PDB entry 2RKZ | X-ray diffraction, 2.00 A resolution | chains A and M

# Chain A
Molecule: Fibronectin
Organism: Homo sapiens
Reference sequence: P02751 (FINC_HUMAN); residues 62-151 here correspond to UniProt positions 93-182 (UniProt number = residue number + 31)
Chain sequence (90 residues; numbered 62 to 151; the number before each row is that of its first residue):
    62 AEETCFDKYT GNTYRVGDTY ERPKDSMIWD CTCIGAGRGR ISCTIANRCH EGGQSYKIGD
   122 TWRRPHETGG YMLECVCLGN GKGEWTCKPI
Unresolved in the structure: 62
UniProt features mapped onto this chain:
  - region: Cys92 to His111 (Required for binding to LILRB4)
Disulfides: Cys66-Cys94, Cys92-Cys104, Cys110-Cys138, Cys136-Cys148
Ligand contacts: succinic acid (SIN): Arg125, Pro126, His127, Glu128, Thr129, Leu134

# Chain M
Molecule: peptide from Fibronectin-binding protein A
Reference sequence: P14738 (FNBA_STAA8); numbering as in UniProt (aligned over 529-549)
Chain sequence (23 residues; row label = number of the first residue in the row):
   528 XETLTGQYDK NLVTTVEEEY DSX
Unresolved in the structure: 547-550
Construct notes: acetylation (528); amidation (550)
Modified residues: ACE (acetyl group) at position 528; NH2 (amino group) at position 550

# Chain A / chain M interface
Pairs across the interface - 45 pairs, chain A then chain M:
  Arg83(A) - Glu545(M)  salt bridge
  Trp90(A) - Val540(M)
  Trp90(A) - Thr541(M)
  Arg99(A) - Glu546(M)
  Gly100(A) - Glu545(M)
  Arg101(A) - Glu544(M)  salt bridge
  Arg101(A) - Glu545(M)
  Arg101(A) - Glu546(M)  salt bridge
  Ile102(A) - Val543(M)
  Ile102(A) - Glu544(M)
  Ile102(A) - Glu545(M)  hydrogen bond (backbone-backbone)
  Ser103(A) - Val543(M)
  Cys104(A) - Thr541(M)
  Cys104(A) - Thr542(M)
  Cys104(A) - Val543(M)  hydrogen bond (backbone-backbone)
  Thr105(A) - Thr541(M)  hydrogen bond (side chain-backbone)
  Thr105(A) - Thr542(M)  hydrogen bond
  Ile106(A) - Tyr535(M)  hydrogen bond (backbone-side chain)
  Ile106(A) - Leu539(M)  hydrophobic
  Ile106(A) - Thr541(M)  hydrogen bond (backbone-backbone)
  Ala107(A) - Thr541(M)
  Arg109(A) - Tyr535(M)  hydrogen bond (backbone-side chain)
  Cys110(A) - Tyr535(M)
  His111(A) - Tyr535(M)  hydrogen bond
  Arg125(A) - Leu531(M)
  Tyr132(A) - ACE_528(M)
  Leu134(A) - Leu531(M)  hydrophobic
  Gly142(A) - Thr541(M)
  Lys143(A) - Gln534(M)  hydrogen bond
  Lys143(A) - Tyr535(M)  hydrogen bond (backbone-backbone)
  Gly144(A) - Gly533(M)
  Gly144(A) - Gln534(M)
  Gly144(A) - Tyr535(M)
  Glu145(A) - Gly533(M)
  Trp146(A) - Leu531(M)
  Trp146(A) - Thr532(M)  hydrogen bond (backbone-side chain)
  Trp146(A) - Gly533(M)  hydrogen bond (backbone-backbone)
  Thr147(A) - Thr530(M)
  Thr147(A) - Leu531(M)
  Thr147(A) - Thr532(M)
  Cys148(A) - Thr530(M)
  Cys148(A) - Leu531(M)  hydrogen bond (backbone-backbone)
  Lys149(A) - Thr530(M)
  Pro150(A) - ACE_528(M)
  Pro150(A) - Glu529(M)
Other interface residues (no listed pair), chain A (29 interface residues in all): Tyr70, Met88, His127
Interface features reported in the paper:
  - interface residues, chain A: Gly100(A)

# Summary
29 residues of chain A face 16 of chain M across their interface, with 13 hydrogen bonds and 3 salt bridges.
Polar pairs include Arg83(A)-Glu545(M), Arg101(A)-Glu544(M) and Arg101(A)-Glu546(M). Ligands of chain A:
succinic acid. The paper reports the interface residue Gly100(A).
Chain A is Fibronectin (Homo sapiens) and chain M is peptide from Fibronectin-binding protein A; the
structure, Crystal structure of the second and third fibronectin f1 modules in complex with a fragment of ...,
was determined by X-ray diffraction, deposited together with 2RKY, 2RL0 and 3CAL.
